7FCP - chains H and L of the 5 polymer chains in the assembly; structure by X-ray diffraction, 2.40 A resolution.

[Chain H]
Protein: P14-44 antibody Fab fragment heavy chain
From: Homo sapiens
Notes: antibody fragment or engineered binder
Sequence (235 residues; numbered 1 to 235; the number before each row is that of its first residue):
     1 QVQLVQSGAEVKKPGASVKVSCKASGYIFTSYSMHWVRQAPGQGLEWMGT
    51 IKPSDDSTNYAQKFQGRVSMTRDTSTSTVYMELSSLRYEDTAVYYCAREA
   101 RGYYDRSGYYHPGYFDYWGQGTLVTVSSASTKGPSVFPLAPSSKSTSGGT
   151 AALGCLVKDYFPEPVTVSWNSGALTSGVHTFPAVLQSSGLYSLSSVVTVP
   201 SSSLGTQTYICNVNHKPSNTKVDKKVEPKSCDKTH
Unresolved in the structure: 233-235
Cystine bridges: Cys22-Cys96, Cys155-Cys211

[Chain L]
Protein: P14-44 antibody Fab fragment light chain
From: Homo sapiens
Notes: antibody fragment or engineered binder
Sequence (216 residues; numbered 1 to 216; the number before each row is that of its first residue):
     1 QSVLTQPASVSGSPGQSITISCTGTSSDVGGYNFVSWYQQHPGKAPKLMI
    51 YEVSDRPSGVSSRFSGSKSGNTASLTISGLQAEDEADYYCFSYTTSTTWV
   101 FGGGTKLTVLGQPKAAPSVTLFPPSSEELQANKATLVCLISDFYPGAVTV
   151 AWKADSSPVKAGVETTTPSKQSNNKYAASSYLSLTPEQWKSHRSYSCQVT
   201 HEGSTVEKTVAPTECS
Unresolved in the structure: 216
Cystine bridges: Cys22-Cys90, Cys138-Cys197

[How chain H and chain L interact]
Contacting residue pairs (71; chain H residue first):
  Val37(H) - Phe101(L)  hydrophobic
  Gln39(H) - Gln40(L)  hydrogen bond
  Gln39(H) - Tyr89(L)  hydrogen bond
  Gln43(H) - Tyr89(L)  hydrogen bond (backbone-side chain)
  Gly44(H) - Tyr89(L)
  Leu45(H) - Pro46(L)  hydrophobic
  Leu45(H) - Tyr89(L)  hydrophobic
  Leu45(H) - Phe101(L)
  Trp47(H) - Phe91(L)
  Trp47(H) - Thr98(L)
  Trp47(H) - Trp99(L)
  Trp47(H) - Phe101(L)
  Asn59(H) - Thr97(L)  hydrogen bond (side chain-backbone)
  Tyr60(H) - Thr98(L)
  Tyr95(H) - Lys44(L)
  Tyr95(H) - Ala45(L)  hydrophobic
  Tyr103(H) - Glu52(L)  hydrogen bond
  Tyr110(H) - Phe34(L)
  His111(H) - Glu52(L)  salt bridge
  Pro112(H) - Phe34(L)
  Pro112(H) - Trp99(L)  hydrophobic
  Tyr114(H) - Tyr38(L)
  Tyr114(H) - Leu48(L)  hydrophobic
  Tyr114(H) - Tyr51(L)  hydrophobic
  Phe115(H) - Tyr38(L)  hydrogen bond (backbone-side chain)
  Phe115(H) - Leu48(L)
  Phe115(H) - Phe91(L)  hydrophobic
  Trp118(H) - Tyr38(L)  hydrophobic
  Trp118(H) - Ala45(L)  hydrophobic
  Trp118(H) - Pro46(L)  hydrogen bond (side chain-backbone)
  Phe137(H) - Ser125(L)
  Phe137(H) - Glu127(L)
  Phe137(H) - Glu128(L)
  Pro138(H) - Ser125(L)
  Pro138(H) - Glu127(L)
  Leu139(H) - Phe122(L)
  Ala140(H) - Phe122(L)
  Lys144(H) - Thr209(L)
  Lys144(H) - Glu214(L)
  Ala152(H) - Phe122(L)
  Leu156(H) - Thr135(L)
  Leu156(H) - Tyr181(L)  hydrophobic
  Lys158(H) - Glu128(L)  salt bridge
  Lys158(H) - Lys133(L)
  Lys158(H) - Thr135(L)
  His179(H) - Gln171(L)
  His179(H) - Ala177(L)
  Phe181(H) - Leu139(L)  hydrophobic
  Phe181(H) - Ile140(L)
  Phe181(H) - Ala177(L)  hydrophobic
  Phe181(H) - Ala178(L)
  Phe181(H) - Ser179(L)
  Pro182(H) - Thr166(L)
  Pro182(H) - Ser169(L)
  Ala183(H) - Thr166(L)
  Val184(H) - Glu164(L)
  Val184(H) - Thr166(L)
  Val184(H) - Tyr181(L)  hydrophobic
  Leu185(H) - Glu164(L)
  Gln186(H) - Glu164(L)
  Gln186(H) - Ser183(L)  hydrogen bond
  Ser187(H) - Glu164(L)
  Leu193(H) - Tyr181(L)
  Ser194(H) - Val137(L)
  Ser194(H) - Tyr181(L)  hydrogen bond
  Val196(H) - Leu139(L)  hydrophobic
  Lys224(H) - Glu127(L)  salt bridge
  Lys229(H) - Pro123(L)
  Lys229(H) - Cys215(L)
  Ser230(H) - Cys215(L)
  Cys231(H) - Cys215(L)  disulfide
Other interface residues (no listed pair), chain H (46 interface residues in all): His35, Glu46, Ala61, Gly119, Ser145, Leu153, Ser192
Other interface residues (no listed pair), chain L (42 interface residues in all): Ser36, Gly103, Thr120, Ala131, Thr165
Disulfides between the chains: Cys231(H)-Cys215(L)

[In short]
The interface between chain H and chain L involves 46 residues on one side and 42 on the other, with 1
disulfide bond, 9 hydrogen bonds and 3 salt bridges. Polar pairs include His111(H)-Glu52(L),
Lys158(H)-Glu128(L) and Lys224(H)-Glu127(L).
Chain H is P14-44 antibody Fab fragment heavy chain and chain L is P14-44 antibody Fab fragment light chain,
both from Homo sapiens; the structure, Crystallographic structure of two neutralizing antibodies in complex
with SARS-CoV-2 spike receptor-binding Domain (RBD), was determined by X-ray diffraction.
